3EQI - chain A; structure by X-ray diffraction, 1.90 A resolution.

# Chain A
Name: Dual specificity mitogen-activated protein kinase kinase 1
From: Homo sapiens
Notes: EC 2.7.12.2; fragment: Protein kinase domain
Reference sequence: Q02750 (MP2K1_HUMAN); residues 35-393 here = UniProt positions 35-393
Amino-acid sequence (360 residues; row label = number of the first residue in the row):
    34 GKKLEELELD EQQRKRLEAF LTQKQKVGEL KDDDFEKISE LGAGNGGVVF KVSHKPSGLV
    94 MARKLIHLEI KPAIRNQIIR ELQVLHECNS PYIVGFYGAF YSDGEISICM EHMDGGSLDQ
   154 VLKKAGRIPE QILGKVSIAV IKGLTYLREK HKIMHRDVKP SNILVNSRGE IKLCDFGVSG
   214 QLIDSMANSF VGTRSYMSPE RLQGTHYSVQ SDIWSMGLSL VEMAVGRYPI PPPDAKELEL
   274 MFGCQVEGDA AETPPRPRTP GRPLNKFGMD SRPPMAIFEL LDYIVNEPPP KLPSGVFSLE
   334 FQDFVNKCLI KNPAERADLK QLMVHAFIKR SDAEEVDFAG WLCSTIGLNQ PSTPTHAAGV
Unresolved in the structure: 34-38, 278-306, 383-393
Construct notes: expression tag (34); engineered mutation Asn298 (Ser in Q02750), Lys299 (Ser in Q02750), Phe300 (Tyr in Q02750)
Curated features (UniProtKB/Swiss-Prot):
  - region: Glu270 to Pro307 (RAF1-binding)
  - active site: Asp190 (Proton acceptor)
  - binding site (ATP): Leu74 to Val82, Lys97, Met143 to Met146, Ser150 to Gln153, Lys192 to Asn195, Asp208
  - binding site (U0126): Lys97, Asp208 to Val211
  - binding site (K-252a): Glu144 to Met146, Ser194
  - modified residue: Ser218 (Phosphoserine), Ser222 (Phosphoserine), Thr286 (Phosphothreonine), Thr292 (Phosphothreonine)
  - natural variant: Phe53 (F53S: In CFC3), Gln56 (Q56P: In MEL), Lys57 (K57E: In MEL; K57N: In MEL), Gly128 (G128V: In CFC3), Tyr130 (Y130C: In CFC3)
  - mutagenesis: Lys97 (K97A: Loss of catalytic activity. Strongly reduces phosphorylation upon UV irradiation; K97R: Loss of catalytic activity. No effect on BRAF-KSR1 or BRAF-KSR2 dimerization), Ser150 (S150A: No loss of activity), Ser212 (S212A: No loss of activity), Ser218 (S218A: Loss of catalytic activity. No effect on BRAF-KSR1 dimerization; when associated with A-222; S218D: No effect on BRAF-KSR1 dimerization; when associated with D-222), Met219 (M219V: Increases interaction with KSR1 and BRAF; M219W: Increases interaction with KSR1 and BRAF; when associated with L-220), Ala220 (A220L: Increases interaction with KSR1 and BRAF; when associated with w-219), Asn221 (N221Y: Increases interaction with KSR1 and BRAF), Ser222 (S222A: Loss of catalytic activity. No effect on BRAF-KSR1 dimerization; when associated with A-218; S222D: No effect on BRAF-KSR1 dimerization; when associated with D-218), Phe311 (F311S: Loss of interaction with BRAF and KSR1. Loss of BRAF-KSR1 dimerization)
Metal / ion sites: Ca2+: Asp65, Asp66; Na+ near Asp65 (its only coordinating residue here); Mg2+: Asn195, Asp208 (together with ADP)
Residues lining bound ligands: ADP (adenosine-5'-diphosphate): Leu74, Gly75, Ala76, Gly77, Gly80, Val82, Ala95, Lys97, Val127, Met143, Glu144, His145, Met146, Ser150, Asp152, Gln153, Lys192, Ser194, Asn195, Leu197, Asp208

# Summary
Chain A binds ADP. The Mg2+ site is built by Asn195 and Asp208. Asp65 and Asp66 coordinate Ca2+. Curated
annotation (UniProt) lists active-site residue Asp190, 23 ATP-binding residues, 5 U0126-binding residues and 4
K-252a-binding residues.
Chain A is Dual specificity mitogen-activated protein kinase kinase 1 (Homo sapiens); the structure, X-ray
structure of the human mitogen-activated protein kinase kinase 1 (MEK1) in a binary complex with ..., was
determined by X-ray diffraction, deposited together with 3EQC, 3EQD, 3EQF, 3EQG and 3EQH.
